PDB entry 5T3D | X-ray diffraction, 2.80 A resolution | chain A

== Chain A ==
Molecule: Enterobactin synthase component F
From: Escherichia coli (strain K12)
Notes: EC 2.7.7.-
UniProt: P11454 (ENTF_ECOLI); residue numbers follow UniProt; this construct covers 1-1293
Sequence (1295 residues; numbered -1 to 1293; the number before each row is that of its first residue; numbers below 1 keep their minus sign (Gly-1 is residue -1)):
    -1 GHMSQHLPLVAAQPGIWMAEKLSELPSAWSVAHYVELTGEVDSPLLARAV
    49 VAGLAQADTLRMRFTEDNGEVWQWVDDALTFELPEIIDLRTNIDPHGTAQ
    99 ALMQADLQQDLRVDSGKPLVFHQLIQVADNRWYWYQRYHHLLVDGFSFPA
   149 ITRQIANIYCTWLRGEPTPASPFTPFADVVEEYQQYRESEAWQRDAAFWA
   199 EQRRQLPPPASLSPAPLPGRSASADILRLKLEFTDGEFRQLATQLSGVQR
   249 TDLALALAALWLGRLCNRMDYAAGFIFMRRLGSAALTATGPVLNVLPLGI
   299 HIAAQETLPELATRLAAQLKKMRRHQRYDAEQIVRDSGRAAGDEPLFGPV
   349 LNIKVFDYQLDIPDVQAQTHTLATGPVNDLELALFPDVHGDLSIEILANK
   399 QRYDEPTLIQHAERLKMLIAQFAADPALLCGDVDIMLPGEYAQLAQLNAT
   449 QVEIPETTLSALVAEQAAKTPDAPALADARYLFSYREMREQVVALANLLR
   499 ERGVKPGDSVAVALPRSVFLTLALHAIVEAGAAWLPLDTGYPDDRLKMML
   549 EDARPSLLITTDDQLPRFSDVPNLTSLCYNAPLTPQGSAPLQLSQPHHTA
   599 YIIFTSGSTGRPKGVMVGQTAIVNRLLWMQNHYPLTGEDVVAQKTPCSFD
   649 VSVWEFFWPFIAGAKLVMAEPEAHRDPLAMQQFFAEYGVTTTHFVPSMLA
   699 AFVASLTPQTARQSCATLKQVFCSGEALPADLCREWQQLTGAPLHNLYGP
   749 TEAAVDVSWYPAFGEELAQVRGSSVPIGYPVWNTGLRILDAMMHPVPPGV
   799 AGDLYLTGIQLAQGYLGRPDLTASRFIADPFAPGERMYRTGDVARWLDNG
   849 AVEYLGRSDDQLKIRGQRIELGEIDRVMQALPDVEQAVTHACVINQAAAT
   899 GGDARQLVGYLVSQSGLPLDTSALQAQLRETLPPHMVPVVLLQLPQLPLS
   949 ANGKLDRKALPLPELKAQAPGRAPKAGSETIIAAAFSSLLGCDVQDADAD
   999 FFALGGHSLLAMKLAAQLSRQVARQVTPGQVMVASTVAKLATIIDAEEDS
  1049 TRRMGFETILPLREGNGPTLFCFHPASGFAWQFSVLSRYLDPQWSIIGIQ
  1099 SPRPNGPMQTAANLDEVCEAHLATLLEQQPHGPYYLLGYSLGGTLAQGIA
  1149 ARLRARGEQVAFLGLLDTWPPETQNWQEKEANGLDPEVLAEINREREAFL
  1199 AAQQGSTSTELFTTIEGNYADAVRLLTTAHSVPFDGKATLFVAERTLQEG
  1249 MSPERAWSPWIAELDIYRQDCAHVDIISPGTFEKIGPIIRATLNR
Not modelled in the structure: -1 to 3, 1046-1293
Sequence notes: expression tag (-1 to 0)
Curated features (UniProtKB/Swiss-Prot):
  - active site: His1271 (Proton acceptor)
  - modified residue: Ser1006 (O-(pantetheine 4'-phosphoryl)serine)
Covalently attached groups: compound 75C linked to Ser1006
Small-molecule neighbours: 75C (5'-({[(2R,3S)-3-amino-4-hydroxy-2-{[2-({N-[(2R)-2-hydroxy-3,3-dimethyl-4-(phosphonooxy)butanoyl]-beta-alanyl}amino)ethyl]sulfanyl}butyl]sulfonyl}amino)-5'-deoxyadenosine): Phe647, Asp648, Val649, His672, Arg673, Val693, Met696, Ser722, Gly723, Glu724, Ala725, Asn744, Leu745, Tyr746, Gly747, Pro748, Thr749, Val753, Asp754, Ile775, Asp840, Tyr852, Arg855, Lys861, Arg863, Gly864, Gln865, Arg866, Leu1007, Met1010, Met1030
From the paper describing this entry:
  - binding site for 75C: Asp648, Ser722, Tyr746, Asp754, Asp840, Tyr852, Arg863, Gly864, Gln865, Ser1006

== In short ==
Compound 75C is covalently linked to Ser1006. Curated annotation (UniProt) lists active-site residue His1271.
The paper reports a binding site for 75C at Asp648, Ser722 and Tyr746 among others.
Chain A is Enterobactin synthase component F (Escherichia coli (strain K12)); the structure, Crystal structure
of holo-EntF a nonribosomal peptide synthetase in the thioester-forming conformation, was determined by X-ray
diffraction (same publication as 4ZXH and 4ZXI).
